Entry 8EVZ (X-ray diffraction, 2.45 A resolution); this record covers chains A and C.

Chain A (and C):
Molecule: D-alanine--D-alanine ligase B
From: Pseudomonas aeruginosa
Notes: EC 6.3.2.4; chain C of this document is another copy of the same molecule, construct and numbering; everything in this record applies to it too
Reference sequence: Q9LCT6 (DDLB_PSEAE); numbering as in UniProt (aligned over 1-319)
Sequence (320 residues; each row starts with the number of its first residue; numbering starts at 0):
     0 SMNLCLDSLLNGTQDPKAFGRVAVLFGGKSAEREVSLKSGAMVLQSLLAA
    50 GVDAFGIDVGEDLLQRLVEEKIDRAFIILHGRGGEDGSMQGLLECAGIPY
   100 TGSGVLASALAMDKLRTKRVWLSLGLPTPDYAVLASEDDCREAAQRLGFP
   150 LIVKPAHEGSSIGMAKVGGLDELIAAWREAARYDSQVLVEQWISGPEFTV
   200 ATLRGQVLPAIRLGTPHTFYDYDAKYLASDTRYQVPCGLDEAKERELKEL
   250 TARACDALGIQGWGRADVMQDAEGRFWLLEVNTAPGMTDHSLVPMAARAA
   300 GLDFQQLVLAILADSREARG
Unresolved in the structure: 0-3, 317-319 (chain C: 0-1, 317-319)
Differences from the reference sequence: expression tag (0)
Ion coordination: Mg2+ site 1: D266, E279 (together with ADP, DS0); Mg2+ site 2: E279, N281 (together with ADP, DS0)
Small-molecule neighbours:
  - ADP (adenosine-5'-diphosphate): K113, P128, I151, K153, E157, G158, S159, S160, I161, M163, E189, Q190, W191, I192, E196, F218, Y219, K224, D266, M268, L278, E279, N281
  - DS0 ([(4R)-4-azanyl-4,5-dihydro-1,2-oxazol-3-yl] dihydrogen phosphate): E31, V34, H79, E84, G158, S159, S160, K224, Y225, R264, D266, E279, N281, A283, P284, G285
Swiss-Prot annotation at these positions:
  - binding site (ATP): A143 to T198
  - binding site (Mg(2+)): D266, E279, N281

Interface between chain A and chain C:
Contacting residue pairs - 24 pairs, chain A then chain C:
  L63(A) with L66(C), hydrophobic; V67(C), hydrophobic; A95(C), hydrophobic
  L66(A) with L63(C), hydrophobic
  V67(A) with L63(C), hydrophobic
  S87(A) with G90(C); L91(C); E93(C); C94(C)
  M88(A) with C94(C)
  G90(A) with S87(C)
  L91(A) with S87(C); L91(C), hydrophobic; C94(C), hydrophobic
  C94(A) with S87(C); M88(C); L91(C), hydrophobic
  A95(A) with L63(C), hydrophobic
  V104(A) with V104(C), hydrophobic
  L105(A) with L105(C), hydrophobic
  A108(A) with L105(C), hydrophobic
  L109(A) with L105(C)
  R118(A) with L123(C)
  L123(A) with R118(C)
Other interface residues (no listed pair), chain A (23 interface residues in all): L62, Q64, G82, D85, G86, E93, R115, S122
Other interface residues (no listed pair), chain C (23 interface residues in all): Q64, D85, G86, A108, L109, D112, R115, S122, G258

Overview:
The chain A/chain C interface involves 23 residues from each chain. Ligands of chain A: ADP and compound DS0.
The Mg2+ site 1 is built by D266(A) and E279(A). From UniProt: ATP-binding residues A143(A) and T198(A) and 3
Mg2+-binding residues on chain A.
Chain A and chain C are both D-alanine--D-alanine ligase B (Pseudomonas aeruginosa); the structure, DdlB from
Pseudomonas aeruginosa PAO1 in complex with ADP and phosphorylated D-cycloserine, was determined by X-ray
diffraction together with 8EVV, 8EVW and 8EVX from the same study.
